4CAC - chain A; structure by X-ray diffraction, 2.20 A resolution.

Chain A:
Name: Carbonic anhydrase form C
Organism: Homo sapiens
Notes: EC 4.2.1.1
Reference sequence: P00918 (CAH2_HUMAN); the author numbering skips numbers that UniProt does not, so the offset changes along the chain: 2-125 = UniProt 1-124; 127-261 = UniProt 125-259
Chain sequence (259 residues; each row starts with the number of its first residue; note: 1 number in that range is skipped by the numbering (no residue carries it; nothing is unmodelled there)):
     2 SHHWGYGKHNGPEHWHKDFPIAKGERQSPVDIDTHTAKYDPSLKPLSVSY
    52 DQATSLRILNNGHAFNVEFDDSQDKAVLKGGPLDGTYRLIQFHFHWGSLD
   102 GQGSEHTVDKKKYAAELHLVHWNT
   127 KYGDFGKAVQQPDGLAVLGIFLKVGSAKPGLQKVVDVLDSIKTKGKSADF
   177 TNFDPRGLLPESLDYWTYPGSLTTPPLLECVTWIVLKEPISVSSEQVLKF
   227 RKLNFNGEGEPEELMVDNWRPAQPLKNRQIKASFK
Disordered / not traced: 2-3, 261
Bound ions: Zn2+: H94, H96, H119

In short:
H94, H96 and H119 form the Zn2+ site.
Chain A is Carbonic anhydrase form C (Homo sapiens); the structure, Refined structure of human carbonic
anhydrase II at 2.0 angstroms resolution, was determined by X-ray diffraction, deposited together with 5CAC
and 1CA2.
